8BEF - chains A and J of the 22 polymer chains in the assembly; structure by electron microscopy, 2.13 A resolution.

Chain A:
Name: NADH-ubiquinone oxidoreductase chain 3
From: Arabidopsis thaliana
Notes: EC 7.1.1.2
UniProt: P92533 (NU3M_ARATH); residue numbers follow UniProt; this construct covers 1-119
Sequence (119 residues; row label = number of the first residue in the row):
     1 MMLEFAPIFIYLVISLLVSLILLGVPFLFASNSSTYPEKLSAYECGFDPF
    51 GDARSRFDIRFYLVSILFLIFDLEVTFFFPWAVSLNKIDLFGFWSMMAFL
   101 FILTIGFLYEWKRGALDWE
Not modelled in the structure: 30-54
Modified positions: Met1 (N-formylmethionine; FME)
Ligand contacts:
  - 1,2-diacyl-glycerol-3-sn-phosphate (3PH): Ala98, Phe101, Ile102
  - phosphatidylglycerol (PGT; (1S)-2-{[{[(2R)-2,3-dihydroxypropyl]oxy}(hydroxy)phosphoryl]oxy}-1-[(palmitoyloxy)methyl]ethyl stearate): Ile88, Asp89, Leu90, Phe91, Trp94, Ser95, Met97, Ala98, Leu100, Phe101, Thr104
  - Q7G (2-{[(4-O-alpha-D-glucopyranosyl-alpha-D-glucopyranosyl)oxy]methyl}-4-{[(3beta,9beta,14beta,17beta,25R)-spirost-5-en-3-yl]oxy}butyl 4-O-alpha-D-glucopyranosyl-alpha-D-glucopyranoside): Phe5, Ala6, Ile8, Phe9, Leu12
  - Ubiquinone-9 (UQ9): Ile21, Leu22, Val25

Chain J:
Name: NADH-ubiquinone oxidoreductase chain 6
From: Arabidopsis thaliana
Notes: EC 7.1.1.2
UniProt: A0A2P2CLG1 (A0A2P2CLG1_ARATH); numbering as in UniProt (aligned over 1-205)
Sequence (205 residues; numbered 1 to 205; the number before each row is that of its first residue):
     1 MILSVLSSLALVSGLMVVRAKNPVHSVLFFILVFCDTSGLLLLLGLDFFA
    51 MIFLVVYIGAIAVLFLFVVMMFHIQIAEIHEEVLRYLPVSGIIGLIFWWE
   101 MFFILDNESIPLLPTQRNTTSLRYTVYAGKVRSWTNLETLGNLLYTYYFV
   151 WFLVSSLILLVAMIGAIVLTMHRTTKVKRQDVFRRNAIDFRRTIMRRTTD
   201 PLTIY
Not modelled in the structure: 175-205
Ligand contacts:
  - phosphatidylglycerol (PGT; (1S)-2-{[{[(2R)-2,3-dihydroxypropyl]oxy}(hydroxy)phosphoryl]oxy}-1-[(palmitoyloxy)methyl]ethyl stearate): Thr146, Phe149, Val150, Leu153, Val154, Leu157
  - Q7G (2-{[(4-O-alpha-D-glucopyranosyl-alpha-D-glucopyranosyl)oxy]methyl}-4-{[(3beta,9beta,14beta,17beta,25R)-spirost-5-en-3-yl]oxy}butyl 4-O-alpha-D-glucopyranosyl-alpha-D-glucopyranoside): Ile2, Cys35, Ser38, Gly39, Leu42, Leu43, Leu54

Chain A / chain J interface:
Contacting residue pairs - 86 pairs, chain A then chain J:
  Met2(A) - Leu42(J)
  Met2(A) - Gly45(J)
  Met2(A) - Asp47(J)
  Phe5(A) - Leu42(J)  hydrophobic
  Ser55(A) - His73(J)  hydrogen bond (backbone-side chain)
  Phe57(A) - Val68(J)
  Phe57(A) - Met71(J)  hydrophobic
  Phe57(A) - Phe72(J)  hydrophobic
  Asp58(A) - Met71(J)
  Ile59(A) - Thr170(J)
  Ile59(A) - His172(J)
  Phe61(A) - Phe67(J)
  Phe61(A) - Met71(J)  hydrophobic
  Tyr62(A) - Leu64(J)  hydrophobic
  Tyr62(A) - Val68(J)  hydrophobic
  Tyr62(A) - Ala166(J)
  Tyr62(A) - Thr170(J)
  Leu63(A) - Ile167(J)  hydrophobic
  Leu63(A) - Thr170(J)
  Leu63(A) - Met171(J)  hydrophobic
  Ser65(A) - Leu64(J)
  Ser65(A) - Phe67(J)
  Ile66(A) - Leu64(J)  hydrophobic
  Ile66(A) - Ala166(J)  hydrophobic
  Phe68(A) - Gly59(J)
  Phe68(A) - Ala60(J)  hydrophobic
  Leu69(A) - Ala60(J)  hydrophobic
  Leu69(A) - Ile61(J)  hydrophobic
  Ile70(A) - Met163(J)  hydrophobic
  Asp72(A) - Val55(J)
  Asp72(A) - Val56(J)
  Asp72(A) - Ala60(J)
  Leu73(A) - Leu159(J)  hydrophobic
  Thr76(A) - Ile52(J)
  Thr76(A) - Val56(J)
  Phe77(A) - Tyr145(J)  hydrogen bond (backbone-side chain)
  Phe77(A) - Phe152(J)  hydrophobic
  Phe79(A) - Leu137(J)
  Pro80(A) - Phe48(J)  hydrophobic
  Pro80(A) - Leu137(J)
  Pro80(A) - Gly141(J)
  Pro80(A) - Tyr145(J)
  Trp81(A) - Tyr145(J)  hydrogen bond (backbone-side chain)
  Val83(A) - Leu137(J)  hydrophobic
  Ser84(A) - Glu138(J)
  Ser84(A) - Gly141(J)  hydrogen bond (side chain-backbone)
  Ser84(A) - Asn142(J)
  Lys87(A) - Trp134(J)
  Lys87(A) - Asn142(J)
  Ile88(A) - Gly141(J)
  Ile88(A) - Thr146(J)
  Phe91(A) - Tyr145(J)
  Phe91(A) - Thr146(J)
  Phe91(A) - Phe149(J)  hydrophobic
  Gly92(A) - Tyr145(J)
  Gly92(A) - Thr146(J)
  Ser95(A) - Tyr145(J)  hydrogen bond (side chain-backbone)
  Ser95(A) - Phe152(J)
  Ser95(A) - Leu153(J)
  Met96(A) - Tyr145(J)  hydrophobic
  Met96(A) - Phe152(J)  hydrophobic
  Phe99(A) - Phe152(J)  hydrophobic
  Phe99(A) - Leu153(J)
  Phe99(A) - Ser155(J)
  Phe99(A) - Ser156(J)
  Ile102(A) - Ser156(J)
  Ile102(A) - Leu160(J)  hydrophobic
  Leu103(A) - Ser156(J)
  Leu103(A) - Leu159(J)  hydrophobic
  Leu103(A) - Met163(J)
  Gly106(A) - Leu160(J)
  Gly106(A) - Met163(J)
  Phe107(A) - Met163(J)
  Tyr109(A) - Ile167(J)  hydrophobic
  Tyr109(A) - Val168(J)
  Glu110(A) - Met163(J)
  Glu110(A) - Ile167(J)
  Lys112(A) - Arg173(J)  hydrogen bond (backbone-side chain)
  Arg113(A) - Ile167(J)
  Arg113(A) - Met171(J)
  Arg113(A) - Arg173(J)  hydrogen bond (backbone-side chain)
  Gly114(A) - Met171(J)
  Gly114(A) - Arg173(J)
  Ala115(A) - Ile167(J)  hydrophobic
  Ala115(A) - Met171(J)  hydrophobic
  Asp117(A) - Arg173(J)  salt bridge
Also at the interface, not in a pair above, chain A (43 interface residues in all): Arg60, Ala98
Also at the interface, not in a pair above, chain J (42 interface residues in all): Leu144, Leu157, Ile164, Thr174

Summary:
The interface between chain A and chain J involves 43 residues on one side and 42 on the other, with 7
hydrogen bonds and 1 salt bridge. Polar pairs include Asp117(A)-Arg173(J), Ser55(A)-His73(J) and
Phe77(A)-Tyr145(J).
Chain A is NADH-ubiquinone oxidoreductase chain 3 and chain J is NADH-ubiquinone oxidoreductase chain 6, both
from Arabidopsis thaliana; the structure, Cryo-EM structure of the Arabidopsis thaliana I+III2 supercomplex
(CI membrane core), was determined by electron microscopy (same publication as 8BED, 8BEE, 8BEH, 8BEL, 8BEP,
8BPX, 8BQ5 and 8BQ6).
